Entry 6XRT (electron microscopy, 3.90 A resolution); this record covers chains B and C of the 8 polymer chains in the assembly.

# Chain B (and C)
Molecule: HIV-1 Envelope Glycoprotein BG505 SOSIP.664 gp41
From: Human immunodeficiency virus 1
Notes: chain C of this document is another copy of the same molecule, construct and numbering; everything in this record applies to it too
UniProt: Q2N0S6 (Q2N0S6_9HIV1); residues 512-664 here correspond to UniProt positions 509-661 (UniProt number = residue number - 3)
Amino-acid sequence (153 residues; row label = number of the first residue in the row):
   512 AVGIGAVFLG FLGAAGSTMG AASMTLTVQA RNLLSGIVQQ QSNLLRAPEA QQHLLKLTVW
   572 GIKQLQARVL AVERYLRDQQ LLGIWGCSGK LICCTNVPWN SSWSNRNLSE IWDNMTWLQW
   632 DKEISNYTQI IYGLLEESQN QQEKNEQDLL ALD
Unresolved in the structure: 512-519, 547-567 (chain C: 512-517, 547-567)
Construct notes: engineered mutation Pro559 (Ile556 in Q2N0S6), Cys605 (Thr602 in Q2N0S6)
Disulfide bonds: Cys598-Cys604
Covalent attachments: N-acetylglucosamine (NAG) linked to Asn611, Asn637

# Interface between chain B and chain C
Residue-residue contacts (15; chain B residue first):
  Gln577(B) with Leu576(C)
  Leu581(B) with Arg579(C)
  Leu587(B) with Leu545(C), hydrophobic; Tyr586(C), hydrophobic; Leu587(C), hydrophobic
  Arg588(B) with Leu545(C); Ser546(C)
  Gln591(B) with Ala541(C); Tyr586(C)
  Gly594(B) with Gly600(C)
  Ser599(B) with Gly600(C)
  Glu647(B) with Val518(C)
  Asn651(B) with Met535(C), hydrogen bond (side chain-backbone); Thr538(C)
  Glu654(B) with Ile603(C)
Other interface residues (no listed pair), chain B (12 interface residues in all): Val580, Ile595
Other interface residues (no listed pair), chain C (15 interface residues in all): Arg542, Val583, Ser599

# Overview
12 residues of chain B face 15 of chain C across their interface, with 1 hydrogen bond. Its one
hydrogen-bonded contact is Asn651(B)-Met535(C). Covalently linked N-acetylglucosamine: at Asn611(B) and
Asn637(B).
Chain B and chain C are both HIV-1 Envelope Glycoprotein BG505 SOSIP.664 gp41 (Human immunodeficiency virus
1); the structure, Cryo-EM structure of SHIV-elicited RHA1.V2.01 in complex with HIV-1 Env BG505 DS-SOSIP.664,
was determined by electron microscopy together with 6XCJ from the same study.
